8BHV - chains b and E of the 20 polymer chains in the assembly; structure by electron microscopy, 4.51 A resolution (low resolution: residue-level contacts below are approximate; hydrogen-bond / salt-bridge calls are withheld).

Chain b:
Protein: X-ray repair cross-complementing protein 5
Organism: Homo sapiens
Notes: EC 3.6.4.-
UniProt: P13010 (XRCC5_HUMAN); numbering as in UniProt (aligned over 1-732)
Amino-acid sequence (732 residues; each row starts with the number of its first residue):
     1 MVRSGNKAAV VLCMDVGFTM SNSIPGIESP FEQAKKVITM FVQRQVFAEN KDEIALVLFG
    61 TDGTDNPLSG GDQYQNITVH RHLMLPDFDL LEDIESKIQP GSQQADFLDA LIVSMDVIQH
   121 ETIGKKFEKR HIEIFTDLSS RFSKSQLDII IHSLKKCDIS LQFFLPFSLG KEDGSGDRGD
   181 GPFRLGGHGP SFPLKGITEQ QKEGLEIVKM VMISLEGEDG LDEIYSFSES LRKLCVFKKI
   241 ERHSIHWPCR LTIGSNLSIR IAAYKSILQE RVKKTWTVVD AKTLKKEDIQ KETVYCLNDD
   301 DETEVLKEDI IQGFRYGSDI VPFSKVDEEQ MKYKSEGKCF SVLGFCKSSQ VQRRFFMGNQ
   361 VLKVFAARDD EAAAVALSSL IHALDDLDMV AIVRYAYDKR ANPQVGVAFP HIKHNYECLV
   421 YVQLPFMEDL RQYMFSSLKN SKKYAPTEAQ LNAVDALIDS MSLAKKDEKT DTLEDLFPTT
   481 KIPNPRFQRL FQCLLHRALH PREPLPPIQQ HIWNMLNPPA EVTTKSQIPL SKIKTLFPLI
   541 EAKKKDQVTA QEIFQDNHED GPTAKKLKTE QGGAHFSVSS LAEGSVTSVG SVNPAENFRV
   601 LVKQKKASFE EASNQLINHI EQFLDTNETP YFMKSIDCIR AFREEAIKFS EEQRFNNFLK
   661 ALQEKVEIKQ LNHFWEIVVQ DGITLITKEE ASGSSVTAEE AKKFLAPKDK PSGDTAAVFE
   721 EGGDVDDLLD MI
Not modelled in the structure: 1-7, 171-194, 298-301, 543-547, 581-592, 703-732
UniProt features mapped onto this chain:
  - region: Leu138 to Leu165 (Leucine-zipper)
  - motif: Glu720 to Leu728 (EEXXXDL motif)
  - modified residue: Lys144 (N6-acetyllysine), Ser255 (Phosphoserine), Ser258 (Phosphoserine), Lys265 (N6-acetyllysine), Ser318 (Phosphoserine), Lys332 (N6-acetyllysine), Thr535 (Phosphothreonine), Ser577 (Phosphoserine), Ser579 (Phosphoserine), Ser580 (Phosphoserine), Lys660 (N6-acetyllysine), Lys665 (N6-acetyllysine), Thr715 (Phosphothreonine)
  - cross-link (Glycyl lysine isopeptide (Lys-Gly)): Lys195 (interchain with G-Cter in SUMO2), Lys532 (interchain with G-Cter in SUMO2), Lys534 (interchain with G-Cter in SUMO2), Lys566 (interchain with G-Cter in SUMO2), Lys568 (interchain with G-Cter in SUMO2), Lys669 (interchain with G-Cter in SUMO2), Lys688 (interchain with G-Cter in SUMO2)

Chain E:
Molecule: 28-nt DNA strand
Sequence (28 nucleotides; numbered 18 to 45; the number before each row is that of its first residue):
    18 GCTAATAAAC TAAAAACTAT TATTATGG

How chain b and chain E interact:
Contacting residue pairs - 11 pairs, chain b then chain E:
  His243(b) - DA22(E)
  His243(b) - DT23(E)
  Ile245(b) - DT23(E)
  Lys265(b) - DT23(E)
  Lys265(b) - DA24(E)
  Lys273(b) - DA22(E)
  Lys273(b) - DT23(E)
  Lys325(b) - DC27(E)
  Tyr397(b) - DT23(E)
  Tyr397(b) - DA24(E)
  Arg400(b) - DA24(E)
Other interface residues (no listed pair), chain b (8 interface residues in all): Ala401
Other interface residues (no listed pair), chain E (6 interface residues in all): DA21, DA25

Summary:
The interface between chain b and chain E involves 8 residues on one side and 6 on the other.
Here chain b is X-ray repair cross-complementing protein 5 (Homo sapiens) and chain E is a 28-nt DNA strand.
Entry 8BHV (DNA-PK XLF mediated dimer bound to PAXX) was determined by electron microscopy (same publication
as 8ASC, 7ZYG, 8BH3, 8BHY and 7ZWA).
